Entry 5R02 (X-ray diffraction, 1.66 A resolution); this record covers chains A and B.

# Chain A
Protein: Pre-mRNA-splicing factor 8
From: Saccharomyces cerevisiae (strain ATCC 204508 / S288c)
Notes: fragment: yPrp8 RNaseH
UniProt: P33334 (PRP8_YEAST); residues 1836-2090 here = UniProt positions 1836-2090
Sequence (258 residues; each row starts with the number of its first residue):
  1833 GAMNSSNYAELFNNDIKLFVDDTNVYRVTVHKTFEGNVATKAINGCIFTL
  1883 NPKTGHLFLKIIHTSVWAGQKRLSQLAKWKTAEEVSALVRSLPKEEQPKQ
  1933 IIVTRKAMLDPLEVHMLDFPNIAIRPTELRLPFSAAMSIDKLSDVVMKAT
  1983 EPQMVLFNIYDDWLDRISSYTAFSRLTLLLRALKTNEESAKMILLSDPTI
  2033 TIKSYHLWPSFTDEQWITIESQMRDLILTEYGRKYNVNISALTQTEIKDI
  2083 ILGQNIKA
Not modelled in the structure: 2070-2090
Differences from the reference sequence: expression tag (1833-1835)

# Chain B
Protein: A1 cistron-splicing factor AAR2
From: Saccharomyces cerevisiae (strain ATCC 204508 / S288c)
Notes: fragment: GAMA - Aar2(1-152) - SSSSS - Aar2(171-317); engineered mutation(s): L153_D170delinsSSSSS
UniProt: P32357 (AAR2_YEAST); numbering as in UniProt; present here: 1-152, 171-317
Sequence (308 residues; row label = number of the first residue in the row; note: 13 numbers in that range are skipped by the numbering (no residue carries them; nothing is unmodelled there); numbers below 1 keep their minus sign (Gly-3 is residue -3)):
    -3 GAMAMNTVPFTSAPIEVTIGIDQYSFNVKENQPFHGIKDIPIGHVHVIHF
    47 QHADNSSMRYGYWFDCRMGNFYIQYDPKDGLYKMMEERDGAKFENIVHNF
    97 KERQMMVSYPKIDEDDTWYNLTEFVQMDKIRKIVRKDENQFSYVDSSMTT
   147 VQENEL
   166 SSSSSDPAHSLNYTVINFKSREAIRPGHEMEDFLDKSYYLNTVMLQGIFK
   216 NSSNYFGELQFAFLNAMFFGNYGSSLQWHAMIELICSSATVPKHMLDKLD
   266 EILYYQIKTLPEQYSDILLNERVWNICLYSSFQKNSLHNTEKIMENKYPE
   316 LL
Not modelled in the structure: -3 to 0, 166-169
Differences from the reference sequence: expression tag (-3 to 0); linker (166-170)

# Chain A / chain B interface
Pairs across the interface - 17 pairs, chain A then chain B:
  Gln1907(A) with Met195(B); Leu199(B)
  Leu1908(A) with Met195(B), hydrophobic
  Trp1911(A) with Glu194(B); Met195(B), hydrophobic; Phe198(B), hydrophobic
  Asp1942(A) with Lys184(B), salt bridge; Phe198(B)
  Glu1945(A) with Lys184(B), salt bridge
  Val1946(A) with Ile189(B), hydrophobic; Glu194(B); Phe198(B), hydrophobic
  His1947(A) with Glu194(B), salt bridge
  Leu1949(A) with Lys184(B); Ser185(B); Arg186(B)
  Asp1950(A) with Arg186(B), salt bridge

# Overview
9 residues of chain A and 8 residues of chain B are in contact; the contacts include 4 salt bridges. Polar
pairs include Asp1942(A)-Lys184(B), Glu1945(A)-Lys184(B) and His1947(A)-Glu194(B).
Here chain A is Pre-mRNA-splicing factor 8 and chain B is A1 cistron-splicing factor AAR2, both from
Saccharomyces cerevisiae (strain ATCC 204508 / S288c). Entry 5R02 (PanDDA analysis group deposition --
Auto-refined data of Aar2/RNaseH for ground state model 53) was determined by X-ray diffraction, deposited
together with 5QY1, 5QY2, 5QY3, 5QY4, 5QY5, 5QY6 and 128 further entries.
